4DS0 - chain A; structure by X-ray diffraction, 1.56 A resolution.

== Chain A ==
Molecule: Outer capsid protein VP4
Source organism: Rotavirus sp
Reference sequence: Q86169 (Q86169_9REOV); residue numbers follow UniProt; this construct covers 64-224
Sequence (163 residues; numbered 62 to 224; the number before each row is that of its first residue):
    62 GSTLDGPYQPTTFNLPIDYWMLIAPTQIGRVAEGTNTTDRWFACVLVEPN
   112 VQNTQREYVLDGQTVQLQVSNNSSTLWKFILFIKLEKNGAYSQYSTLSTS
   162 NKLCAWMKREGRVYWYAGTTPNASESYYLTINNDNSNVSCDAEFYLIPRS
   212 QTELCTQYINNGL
Construct notes: expression tag (62-63)
From the paper describing this entry:
  - binding site for 2-acetamido-2-deoxy-alpha-D-galactopyranose: R101, L190, T191
  - binding site for beta-D-galactopyranose: S187, Y188, Y189

== Summary ==
From the paper: a binding site for 2-acetamido-2-deoxy-alpha-D-galactopyranose at R101, L190 and T191; a
binding site for beta-D-galactopyranose at S187, Y188 and Y189.
Chain A is Outer capsid protein VP4 (Rotavirus sp); the structure, Cell attachment protein VP8* of a human
rotavirus specifically interacts with A-type histo-blood group antigen, was determined by X-ray diffraction
together with 4DRR and 4DRV from the same study.
